PDB entry 5BTL | X-ray diffraction, 2.50 A resolution | chains D and E of the 8 polymer chains in the assembly

[Chain D]
Protein: DNA gyrase subunit B
Source organism: Mycobacterium tuberculosis (strain CDC 1551 / Oshkosh)
Notes: EC 5.99.1.3; fragment: GyrB 426-675 with N-terminal SNA tag
UniProtKB: P9WG44 (GYRB_MYCTO); numbering as in UniProt (aligned over 426-675)
Sequence (253 residues; each row starts with the number of its first residue):
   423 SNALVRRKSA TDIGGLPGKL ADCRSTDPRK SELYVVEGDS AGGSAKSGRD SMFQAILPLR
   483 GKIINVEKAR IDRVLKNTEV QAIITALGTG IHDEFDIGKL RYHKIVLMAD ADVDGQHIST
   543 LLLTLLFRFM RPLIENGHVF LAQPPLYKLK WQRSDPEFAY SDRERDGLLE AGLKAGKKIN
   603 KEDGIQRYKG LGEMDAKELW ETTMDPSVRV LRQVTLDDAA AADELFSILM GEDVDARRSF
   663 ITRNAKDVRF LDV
Not modelled in the structure: 423, 432-436
Sequence notes: expression tag (423-425)
Ion coordination: Mg2+: Asp532, Asp534
Residues lining bound ligands: 8-methyl-moxifloxacin (8MX; 1-cyclopropyl-6-fluoro-8-methyl-7-[(4aS,7aS)-octahydro-6H-pyrrolo[3,4-b]pyridin-6-yl]-4-oxo-1,4-dihydroquinoline-3-carboxylic acid): Arg482, Gly483, Thr500, Glu501
Swiss-Prot annotation at these positions:
  - binding site (Mg(2+)): Glu459, Asp532, Asp534
  - site (Interaction with DNA): Lys484, Asn487
Reported in the primary citation:
  - binding site for 8-methyl-moxifloxacin: Thr500

[Chain E]
Molecule: DNA substrate 24-mer GGTCATGAATGACTATGCACGTAA
Source organism: synthetic construct
Sequence (24 nucleotides; each row starts with the number of its first residue):
     1 GGTCATGAAT GACTATGCAC GTAA
Not modelled in the structure: 1-2, 24

[Chain D / chain E interface]
Pairs across the interface (18):
  Lys484(D) - DT16(E)  sugar contact
  Lys484(D) - DG17(E)  sugar contact
  Ile485(D) - DG17(E)  sugar contact
  Ile486(D) - DT16(E)  phosphate contact
  Ile486(D) - DG17(E)  phosphate contact
  Asn487(D) - DG17(E)  hydrogen bond to the phosphate
  Asn487(D) - DC18(E)  hydrogen bond to the phosphate
  Lys490(D) - DC18(E)  salt bridge to the phosphate
  Lys490(D) - DA19(E)  salt bridge to the phosphate
  Arg495(D) - DT16(E)  salt bridge to the phosphate
  Asn499(D) - DA15(E)  phosphate contact
  Asn499(D) - DT16(E)  hydrogen bond to the phosphate
  His539(D) - DG17(E)  hydrogen bond to the phosphate
  His539(D) - DC18(E)  salt bridge to the phosphate
  Val656(D) - DA19(E)  sugar contact
  Val656(D) - DC20(E)  phosphate contact
  Arg659(D) - DA19(E)  salt bridge to the phosphate
  Arg660(D) - DC20(E)  salt bridge to the phosphate
Also at the interface, not in a pair above, chain D (13 interface residues in all): Leu543, Met652

[Overview]
13 residues of chain D face 6 of chain E across their interface; the contacts include 4 hydrogen bonds and 6
salt bridges. Among the polar pairs are Asn487(D)-DG17(E), Asn487(D)-DC18(E) and Asn499(D)-DT16(E). Bound to
chain D: 8-methyl-moxifloxacin. Curated annotation (UniProt) lists 3 Mg2+-binding residues on chain D. From
the paper: a binding site for 8-methyl-moxifloxacin at Thr500(D).
Chain D is DNA gyrase subunit B (Mycobacterium tuberculosis (strain CDC 1551 / Oshkosh)) and chain E is DNA
substrate 24-mer GGTCATGAATGACTATGCACGTAA (synthetic construct); the structure, Crystal structure of a
topoisomerase II complex, was determined by X-ray diffraction together with 5BS8, 5BTA, 5BTC, 5BTD, 5BTF,
5BTG, 5BTI and 5BTN from the same study.
